Entry 2Y5T (X-ray diffraction, 2.20 A resolution); this record covers chains A and B of the 5 polymer chains in the assembly.

# Chain A
Protein: CIIC1 fab fragment heavy chain
From: Mus musculus
Notes: antibody fragment or engineered binder
Sequence (232 residues; row label = number of the first residue in the row):
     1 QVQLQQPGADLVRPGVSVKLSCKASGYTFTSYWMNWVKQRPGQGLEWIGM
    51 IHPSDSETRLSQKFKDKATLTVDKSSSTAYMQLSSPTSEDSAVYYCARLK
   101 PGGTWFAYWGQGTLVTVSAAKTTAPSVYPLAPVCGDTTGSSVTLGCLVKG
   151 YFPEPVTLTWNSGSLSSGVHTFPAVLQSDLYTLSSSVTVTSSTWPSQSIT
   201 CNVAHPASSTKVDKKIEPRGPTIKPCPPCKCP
Not modelled in the structure: 223-232
Disulfides: Cys22-Cys96, Cys146-Cys201

# Chain B
Protein: CIIC1 fab fragment light chain
From: Mus musculus
Notes: antibody fragment or engineered binder
Sequence (218 residues; each row starts with the number of its first residue):
     1 DIVLTQSPASLTVSLGQRATISCRASKSVDSYGNSFMEWYQQKPGQPPKL
    51 LIYRASNLESGIPARFSGSGSRTDFTLTINPVEADDVATYYCQQSNEDPY
   101 TFGGGTKLEIKRADAAPTVSIFPPSSEQLTSGGASVVCFLNNFYPKDINV
   151 KWKIDGSERQNGVLNSWTDQDSKDSTYSMSSTLTLTKDEYERHNSYTCEA
   201 THKTSTSPIVKSFNRNEC
Disulfides: Cys23-Cys92, Cys138-Cys198

# How chain A and chain B interact
Disulfides between the chains: Cys134(A)-Cys218(B)
Pairs across the interface (82):
  Asn35(A) with Tyr100(B)
  Gln39(A) with Gln42(B), hydrogen bond; Tyr91(B)
  Gln43(A) with Tyr91(B), hydrogen bond (backbone-side chain)
  Gly44(A) with Tyr91(B)
  Leu45(A) with Pro48(B), hydrophobic; Tyr91(B), hydrophobic; Phe102(B)
  Trp47(A) with Asp98(B); Pro99(B), hydrophobic; Tyr100(B)
  Arg59(A) with Asp98(B), salt bridge
  Tyr95(A) with Gln42(B), hydrogen bond; Gln46(B); Pro47(B), hydrophobic
  Leu99(A) with Tyr100(B)
  Thr104(A) with Phe36(B); Glu38(B); Arg54(B), hydrogen bond; Ser95(B), hydrogen bond (backbone-side chain)
  Trp105(A) with Glu38(B); Leu50(B); Tyr53(B), hydrophobic; Arg54(B)
  Phe106(A) with Tyr40(B), hydrogen bond (backbone-side chain); Leu50(B); Gln93(B); Tyr100(B), hydrophobic
  Trp109(A) with Tyr40(B); Pro47(B), hydrophobic; Pro48(B)
  Gly110(A) with Pro47(B)
  Gln111(A) with Pro47(B)
  Tyr128(A) with Ser125(B); Glu127(B); Gln128(B); Ser131(B)
  Pro129(A) with Ser125(B)
  Leu130(A) with Phe122(B); Val137(B), hydrophobic
  Ala131(A) with Phe122(B)
  Pro132(A) with Phe122(B)
  Val133(A) with Ile121(B); Phe213(B), hydrophobic
  Cys134(A) with Glu217(B); Cys218(B), disulfide
  Gly135(A) with Cys218(B), hydrogen bond (backbone-side chain)
  Thr143(A) with Ser120(B); Phe122(B)
  Gly145(A) with Phe139(B)
  Leu147(A) with Ser135(B)
  Lys149(A) with Gln128(B); Ser135(B); Thr184(B)
  His170(A) with Asn141(B); Asn142(B), hydrogen bond; Asp171(B); Ser178(B), hydrogen bond
  Thr171(A) with Thr168(B)
  Phe172(A) with Phe139(B), hydrophobic; Asn141(B); Ser166(B); Thr168(B); Ser178(B); Met179(B); Ser180(B)
  Pro173(A) with Ser166(B), hydrogen bond (backbone-side chain); Trp167(B)
  Val175(A) with Leu164(B); Asn165(B); Ser166(B)
  Gln177(A) with Val163(B), hydrogen bond (side chain-backbone); Leu164(B)
  Thr182(A) with Leu164(B)
  Ser184(A) with Phe139(B); Ser180(B), hydrogen bond
  Ser185(A) with Phe139(B)
  Ser186(A) with Phe139(B); Asn141(B), hydrogen bond
  Arg219(A) with Pro123(B), hydrogen bond (side chain-backbone); Pro124(B), hydrogen bond (side chain-backbone)
  Thr222(A) with Asn216(B)
Also at the interface, not in a pair above, chain A (45 interface residues in all): Glu46, Ser61, Ala107, Leu144, Lys214, Pro221
Also at the interface, not in a pair above, chain B (49 interface residues in all): Glu59, Asp169, Thr182

# Overview
Chain A and chain B form an interface of 45 and 49 residues respectively, with 1 disulfide bond, 15 hydrogen
bonds and 1 salt bridge. Polar contacts include Arg59(A)-Asp98(B), Gln39(A)-Gln42(B) and Gln43(A)-Tyr91(B).
Here chain A is CIIC1 fab fragment heavy chain and chain B is CIIC1 fab fragment light chain, both from Mus
musculus. Entry 2Y5T (Crystal structure of the pathogenic autoantibody CIIC1 in complex with the
triple-helical C1 peptide) was determined by X-ray diffraction.
